PDB entry 7S7S | X-ray diffraction, 2.20 A resolution | chain A

[Chain A]
Name: Hydrophobin
Source organism: Schizophyllum commune
UniProt: D8QCG9 (D8QCG9_SCHCM); the construct has insertions or renumbered stretches relative to UniProt, so the offset changes along the chain: 1-29 = UniProt 18-46; 32-99 = UniProt 47-114
Amino-acid sequence (99 residues; each row starts with the number of its first residue):
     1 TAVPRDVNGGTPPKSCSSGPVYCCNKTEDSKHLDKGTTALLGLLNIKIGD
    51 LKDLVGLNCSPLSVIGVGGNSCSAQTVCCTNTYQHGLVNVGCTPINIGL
Not modelled in the structure: 1-10, 63-70
Disulfide bonds: C16-C78, C23-C72, C24-C59, C79-C92
Differences from the reference sequence: insertion (30-31)
UniProt features mapped onto this chain:
  - glycosylation: N25 (N-linked (GlcNAc...) asparagine)

[Overview]
Chain A is Hydrophobin (Schizophyllum commune); the structure, Crystal structure of hydrophobin SC16, P21212,
was determined by X-ray diffraction (same publication as 7S86).
